Entry 9BP5 (electron microscopy, 2.70 A resolution); this record covers chains A and D of the 12 polymer chains in the assembly.

== Chain A (and D) ==
Molecule: Molybdopterin oxidoreductase
Organism: Caldicellulosiruptor saccharolyticus
Notes: chain D of this document is another copy of the same molecule, construct and numbering; everything in this record applies to it too
Reference sequence: A4XH60 (A4XH60_CALS8); residue numbers follow UniProt; this construct covers 1-1178
Amino-acid sequence (1178 residues; row label = number of the first residue in the row):
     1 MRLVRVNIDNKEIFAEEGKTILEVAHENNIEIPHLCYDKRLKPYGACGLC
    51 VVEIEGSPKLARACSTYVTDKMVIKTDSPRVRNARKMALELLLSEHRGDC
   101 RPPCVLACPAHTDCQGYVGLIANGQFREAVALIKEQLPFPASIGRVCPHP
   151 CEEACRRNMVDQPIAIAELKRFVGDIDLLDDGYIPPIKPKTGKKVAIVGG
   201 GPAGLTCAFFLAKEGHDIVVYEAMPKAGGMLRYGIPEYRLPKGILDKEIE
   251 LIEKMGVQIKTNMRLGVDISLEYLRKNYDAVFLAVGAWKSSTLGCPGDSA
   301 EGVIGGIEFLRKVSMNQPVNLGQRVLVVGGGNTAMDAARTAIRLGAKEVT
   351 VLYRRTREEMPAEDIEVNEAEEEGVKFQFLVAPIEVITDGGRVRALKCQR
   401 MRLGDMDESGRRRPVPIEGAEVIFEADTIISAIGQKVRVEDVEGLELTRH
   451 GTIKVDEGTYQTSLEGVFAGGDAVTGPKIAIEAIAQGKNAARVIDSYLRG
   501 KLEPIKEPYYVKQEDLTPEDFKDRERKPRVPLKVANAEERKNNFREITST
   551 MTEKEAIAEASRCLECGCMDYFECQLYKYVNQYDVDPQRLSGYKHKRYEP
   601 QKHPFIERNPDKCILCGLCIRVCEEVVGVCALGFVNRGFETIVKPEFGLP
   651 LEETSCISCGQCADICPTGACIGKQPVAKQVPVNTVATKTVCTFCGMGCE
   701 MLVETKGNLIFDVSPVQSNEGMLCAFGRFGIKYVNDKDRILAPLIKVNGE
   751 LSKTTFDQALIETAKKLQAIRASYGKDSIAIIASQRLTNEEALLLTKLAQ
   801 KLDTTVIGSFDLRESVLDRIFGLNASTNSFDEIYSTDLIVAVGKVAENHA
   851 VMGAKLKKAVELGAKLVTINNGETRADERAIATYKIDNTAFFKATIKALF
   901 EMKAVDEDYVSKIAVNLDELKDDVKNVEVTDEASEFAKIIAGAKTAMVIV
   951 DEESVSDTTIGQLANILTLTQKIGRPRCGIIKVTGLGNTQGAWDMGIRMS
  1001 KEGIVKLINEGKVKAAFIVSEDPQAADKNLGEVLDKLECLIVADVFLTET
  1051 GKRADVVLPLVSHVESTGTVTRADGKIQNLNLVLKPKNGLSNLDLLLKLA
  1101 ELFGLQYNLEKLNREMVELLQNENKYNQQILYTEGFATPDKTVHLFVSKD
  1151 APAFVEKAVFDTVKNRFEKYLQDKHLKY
Bound ions: 2Fe-2S cluster Fe: Cys-36, Cys-47, Cys-50, Cys-64; 4Fe-4S cluster Fe site 1: His-96, Cys-100, Cys-568, Cys-574; 4Fe-4S cluster Fe site 2: Cys-104, Cys-155, Cys-563, Cys-566; 4Fe-4S cluster Fe site 3: Cys-108, Cys-147, Cys-151, Lys-170; 4Fe-4S cluster Fe site 4: Cys-613, Cys-616, Cys-619, Cys-666; 4Fe-4S cluster Fe site 5: Cys-623, Cys-656, Cys-659, Cys-662; 4Fe-4S cluster Fe site 6: Cys-692, Cys-695, Cys-699, Cys-724
Small-molecule neighbours:
  - FAD (flavin-adenine dinucleotide): Val-146, Cys-147, Pro-148, Val-198, Gly-199, Gly-200, Gly-201, Pro-202, Ala-203, Gly-204, Tyr-221, Glu-222, Ala-223, Met-224, Gly-228, Gly-229, Met-230, Leu-231, Gly-234, Ile-235, Arg-239, Met-263, Arg-264, Leu-265, Ala-284, Val-285, Gly-286, Ala-287, Trp-288, Ile-307, Leu-310, Asn-332, Thr-333, Asp-336, Gln-435, Arg-438, Asp-441, Gly-471, Asp-472, Ala-473, Lys-478, Ile-479, Ala-480, Ala-483
  - 2Fe-2S cluster (FES): His-34, Leu-35, Cys-36, Tyr-37, Gly-45, Ala-46, Cys-47, Gly-48, Leu-49, Cys-50, Arg-62, Cys-64
  - 4Fe-4S cluster (SF4), molecule 1: His-96, Gly-98, Asp-99, Cys-100, Val-511, Cys-568, Asp-570, Tyr-571, Cys-574, Leu-576, Tyr-577, Lys-612, Thr-668, Gly-669
  - 4Fe-4S cluster (SF4), molecule 2: Pro-102, Pro-103, Cys-104, Gln-115, Cys-155, Arg-156, Arg-157, Ile-164, Ile-166, Cys-563, Leu-564, Glu-565, Cys-566
  - 4Fe-4S cluster (SF4), molecule 3: Cys-108, Pro-109, Thr-112, Cys-114, Tyr-117, Leu-137, Ile-143, Cys-147, His-149, Pro-150, Cys-151, Ile-166, Ala-167, Lys-170, Ile-481
  - 4Fe-4S cluster (SF4), molecule 4: Ile-606, Cys-623, Val-627, Val-629, Ala-631, Leu-632, Leu-651, Cys-656, Ile-657, Ser-658, Cys-659, Gly-660, Gln-661, Cys-662
  - 4Fe-4S cluster (SF4), molecule 5: Cys-613, Ile-614, Leu-615, Cys-616, Gly-617, Leu-618, Cys-619, Val-643, Ile-665, Cys-666, Pro-667, Thr-668, Ala-670, Cys-671
  - 4Fe-4S cluster (SF4), molecule 6: Cys-692, Phe-694, Cys-695, Met-697, Gly-698, Cys-699, Leu-723, Cys-724, Phe-726, Gly-727, His-849, Ala-850, Val-851
From the paper describing this entry:
  - 4Fe-4S cluster coordination: Cys-108, Cys-147, Cys-151, Lys-170

== Chain A / chain D interface ==
Pairs across the interface (62; chain A residue first):
  Met-1(A) / Met-1(D)  hydrophobic
  Met-1(A) / Glu-16(D)
  Met-1(A) / Glu-17(D)
  Met-1(A) / Gly-18(D)
  Met-1(A) / Lys-19(D)
  Arg-5(A) / Tyr-834(D)  hydrogen bond (side chain-backbone)
  Arg-5(A) / Ser-835(D)
  Arg-5(A) / Leu-862(D)
  Arg-5(A) / Arg-977(D)
  Val-6(A) / Arg-977(D)
  Asn-7(A) / Glu-832(D)
  Asn-7(A) / Pro-976(D)
  Asn-7(A) / Arg-977(D)
  Asn-10(A) / Glu-832(D)
  Asn-10(A) / Pro-976(D)
  Asn-10(A) / Gln-1129(D)
  Asn-10(A) / Ile-1130(D)
  Asn-10(A) / Thr-1133(D)
  Lys-11(A) / Gln-1129(D)
  Glu-12(A) / Asp-831(D)
  Glu-12(A) / Glu-832(D)
  Glu-12(A) / Ser-835(D)  hydrogen bond
  Glu-12(A) / Arg-977(D)  salt bridge
  Glu-12(A) / Gln-1129(D)
  Phe-14(A) / Tyr-834(D)  hydrophobic
  Glu-16(A) / Met-1(D)
  Glu-16(A) / Glu-16(D)
  Glu-17(A) / Met-1(D)
  Gly-18(A) / Met-1(D)
  Lys-19(A) / Met-1(D)
  Glu-55(A) / Lys-944(D)  salt bridge
  Lys-71(A) / Ser-835(D)
  Lys-71(A) / Asp-837(D)  salt bridge
  Lys-71(A) / Arg-977(D)
  Met-72(A) / Arg-977(D)  hydrogen bond (backbone-side chain)
  Val-73(A) / Arg-977(D)
  Asp-831(A) / Glu-12(D)
  Glu-832(A) / Asn-7(D)
  Glu-832(A) / Asn-10(D)
  Glu-832(A) / Glu-12(D)
  Tyr-834(A) / Arg-5(D)  hydrogen bond (backbone-side chain)
  Tyr-834(A) / Phe-14(D)  hydrophobic
  Ser-835(A) / Arg-5(D)
  Ser-835(A) / Glu-12(D)  hydrogen bond
  Ser-835(A) / Lys-71(D)
  Asp-837(A) / Lys-71(D)  salt bridge
  Leu-862(A) / Arg-5(D)
  Lys-944(A) / Glu-55(D)  salt bridge
  Pro-976(A) / Asn-7(D)
  Pro-976(A) / Asn-10(D)
  Arg-977(A) / Arg-5(D)
  Arg-977(A) / Val-6(D)
  Arg-977(A) / Asn-7(D)
  Arg-977(A) / Glu-12(D)  salt bridge
  Arg-977(A) / Lys-71(D)
  Arg-977(A) / Met-72(D)  hydrogen bond (side chain-backbone)
  Arg-977(A) / Val-73(D)
  Gln-1129(A) / Asn-10(D)
  Gln-1129(A) / Lys-11(D)
  Gln-1129(A) / Glu-12(D)
  Ile-1130(A) / Asn-10(D)
  Thr-1133(A) / Asn-10(D)
Also at the interface, not in a pair above, chain A (31 interface residues in all): Arg-2, Lys-75, Thr-836
Also at the interface, not in a pair above, chain D (31 interface residues in all): Arg-2, Lys-75, Thr-836

== In short ==
The chain A/chain D interface involves 31 residues from each chain; the contacts include 6 hydrogen bonds and
6 salt bridges. Polar contacts include Glu-12(A)/Arg-977(D), Glu-55(A)/Lys-944(D) and Lys-71(A)/Asp-837(D).
Bound to chain A: 2Fe-2S cluster, 6 copies of 4Fe-4S cluster and flavin-adenine dinucleotide. The paper
reports 4Fe-4S cluster coordination by Cys-108(A), Cys-147(A) and Cys-151(A) among others.
Both chains are Molybdopterin oxidoreductase (Caldicellulosiruptor saccharolyticus). Entry 9BP5 (Structure of
electron bifurcating Nfn-ABC holoenzyme from Caldicellulosiruptor saccharolyticus) was determined by electron
microscopy together with 9BOV from the same study.
